PDB entry 2ZOK | X-ray diffraction, 2.10 A resolution | chains A and B of the 3 polymer chains in the assembly

# Chain A
Molecule: H-2 class I histocompatibility antigen, D-B alpha chain
Source organism: Mus musculus
Notes: fragment: extracellular domain
UniProtKB: P01899 (HA11_MOUSE); residues 1-275 here correspond to UniProt positions 25-299 (UniProt number = residue number + 24)
Sequence (278 residues; numbered 1 to 278; the number before each row is that of its first residue):
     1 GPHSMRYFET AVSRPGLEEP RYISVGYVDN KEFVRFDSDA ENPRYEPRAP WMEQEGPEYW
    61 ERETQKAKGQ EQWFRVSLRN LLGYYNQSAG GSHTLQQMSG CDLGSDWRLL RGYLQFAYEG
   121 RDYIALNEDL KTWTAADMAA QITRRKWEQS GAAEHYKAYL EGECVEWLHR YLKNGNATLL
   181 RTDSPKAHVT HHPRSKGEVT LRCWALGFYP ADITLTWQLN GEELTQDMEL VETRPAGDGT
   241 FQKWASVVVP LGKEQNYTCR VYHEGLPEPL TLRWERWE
Unresolved in the structure: 1, 193-199, 218-227, 250-254, 258, 277-278
Sequence notes: expression tag (276-278)
Cystine bridges: Cys-101/Cys-164, Cys-203/Cys-259

# Chain B
Molecule: Beta-2-microglobulin
Source organism: Mus musculus
UniProtKB: P01887 (B2MG_MOUSE); residues 1-99 here correspond to UniProt positions 21-119 (UniProt number = residue number + 20)
Sequence (100 residues; each row starts with the number of its first residue; numbering starts at 0):
     0 MIQKTPQIQV YSRHPPENGK PNILNCYVTQ FHPPHIEIQM LKNGKKIPKV EMSDMSFSKD
    60 WSFYILAHTE FTPTETDTYA CRVKHDSMAE PKTVYWDRDM
Unresolved in the structure: 0
Sequence notes: initiating methionine (0)
Cystine bridges: Cys-25/Cys-80

# How chain A and chain B interact
Contacting residue pairs (55; chain A residue first):
  Phe-8(A) / Phe-56(B)
  Phe-8(A) / Ser-57(B)
  Glu-9(A) / Phe-56(B)
  Thr-10(A) / Phe-56(B)
  Val-12(A) / Pro-33(B)  hydrophobic
  Arg-21(A) / Met-54(B)
  Ile-23(A) / Met-54(B)  hydrophobic
  Arg-35(A) / Asp-53(B)  salt bridge
  Arg-35(A) / Met-54(B)  hydrogen bond (side chain-backbone)
  Arg-35(A) / Ser-55(B)  hydrogen bond
  Arg-48(A) / Asp-53(B)  salt bridge
  Thr-94(A) / His-31(B)
  Thr-94(A) / Pro-33(B)
  Gln-96(A) / Phe-56(B)
  Gln-96(A) / Trp-60(B)  hydrogen bond (side chain-backbone)
  Gln-96(A) / Phe-62(B)
  Gln-97(A) / Phe-56(B)
  Gln-97(A) / Trp-60(B)
  Met-98(A) / Phe-56(B)  hydrophobic
  Met-98(A) / Lys-58(B)
  Met-98(A) / Trp-60(B)  hydrophobic
  Gln-115(A) / Trp-60(B)
  Phe-116(A) / Trp-60(B)
  Ala-117(A) / Trp-60(B)  hydrophobic
  Glu-119(A) / Ile-1(B)
  Glu-119(A) / His-31(B)
  Gly-120(A) / His-31(B)
  Gly-120(A) / Trp-60(B)
  Asp-122(A) / Trp-60(B)  hydrogen bond
  His-192(A) / Asp-98(B)  salt bridge
  Arg-202(A) / Asp-98(B)  hydrogen bond (side chain-backbone)
  Arg-202(A) / Met-99(B)
  Trp-204(A) / Asp-98(B)
  Trp-204(A) / Met-99(B)
  Leu-206(A) / Pro-14(B)  hydrophobic
  Val-231(A) / Gln-8(B)
  Glu-232(A) / Gln-8(B)  hydrogen bond (backbone-side chain)
  Thr-233(A) / Tyr-26(B)
  Arg-234(A) / Gln-8(B)  hydrogen bond
  Arg-234(A) / Tyr-10(B)
  Arg-234(A) / Tyr-26(B)
  Arg-234(A) / Met-99(B)  hydrogen bond (side chain-backbone)
  Pro-235(A) / Tyr-10(B)  hydrogen bond (backbone-side chain)
  Pro-235(A) / Asn-24(B)
  Pro-235(A) / Tyr-26(B)
  Pro-235(A) / Leu-65(B)  hydrophobic
  Ala-236(A) / Arg-12(B)  hydrogen bond (backbone-side chain)
  Ala-236(A) / Asn-24(B)  hydrogen bond (backbone-side chain)
  Gly-237(A) / Arg-12(B)
  Gly-237(A) / Leu-65(B)
  Asp-238(A) / Arg-12(B)
  Gln-242(A) / Tyr-10(B)
  Gln-242(A) / Ser-11(B)  hydrogen bond (side chain-backbone)
  Gln-242(A) / Arg-12(B)  hydrogen bond (side chain-backbone)
  Trp-244(A) / Met-99(B)  hydrogen bond (side chain-backbone)
Also at the interface, not in a pair above, chain A (36 interface residues in all): Val-25, Tyr-27, Glu-32, Arg-121
Also at the interface, not in a pair above, chain B (24 interface residues in all): Asp-59, Tyr-63, Arg-97

# Overview
The interface between chain A and chain B involves 36 residues on one side and 24 on the other, with 14
hydrogen bonds and 3 salt bridges. Polar pairs include Arg-35(A)/Asp-53(B), Arg-48(A)/Asp-53(B) and
His-192(A)/Asp-98(B).
Here chain A is H-2 class I histocompatibility antigen, D-B alpha chain and chain B is Beta-2-microglobulin,
both from Mus musculus. Entry 2ZOK (Crystal structure of H-2Db in complex with JHMV epitope S510) was
determined by X-ray diffraction, deposited together with 2ZOL.
